PDB entry 8SID | electron microscopy, 2.71 A resolution | chains L and K of the 9 polymer chains in the assembly

== Chain L ==
Protein: Kappa Fab Light Chain
Organism: Mus musculus
Notes: antibody fragment or engineered binder
Sequence (213 residues; row label = number of the first residue in the row):
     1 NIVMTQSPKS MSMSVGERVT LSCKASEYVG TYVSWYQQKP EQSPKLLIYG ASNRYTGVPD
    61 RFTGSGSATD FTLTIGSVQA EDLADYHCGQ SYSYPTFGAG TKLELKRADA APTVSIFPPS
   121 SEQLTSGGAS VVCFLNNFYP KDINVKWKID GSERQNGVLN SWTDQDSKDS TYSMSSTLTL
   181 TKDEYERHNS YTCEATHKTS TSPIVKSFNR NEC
Not modelled in the structure: 107-213
Cystine bridges: Cys23-Cys88

== Chain K ==
Protein: IgG2b Fab Heavy Chain
Organism: Mus musculus
Notes: antibody fragment or engineered binder
Sequence (454 residues; each row starts with the number of its first residue):
     1 EVQLQQSGAE LVKPGASVKL SCTASGFNIK DTYMYWVKQR PEQGLEWIGR IDPANGDTKY
    61 DPKFQGKATI TTDTFSNTAY LQLSSLTSED TAVYYCARKG LRWAMDYWGQ GTSVTVSTAK
   121 TTPPSVYPLA PGCGDTTGSS VTLGCLVKGY FPESVTVTWN SGSLSSSVHT FPALLQSGLY
   181 TMSSSVTVPS STWPSQTVTC SVAHPASSTT VDKKLEPSGP ISTINPCPPC KECHKCPAPN
   241 LEGGPSVFIF PPNIKDVLMI SLTPKVTCVV VDVSEDDPDV QISWFVNNVE VHTAQTQTHR
   301 EDYNSTIRVV STLPIQHQDW MSGKEFKCKV NNKDLPSPIE RTISKIKGLV RAPQVYILPP
   361 PAEQLSRKDV SLTCLVVGFN PGDISVEWTS NGHTEENYKD TAPVLDSDGS YFIYSKLNMK
   421 TSKWEKTDSF SCNVRHEGLK NYYLKKTISR SPGK
Not modelled in the structure: 1, 119-454
Cystine bridges: Cys22-Cys96

== How chain L and chain K interact ==
Contacting residue pairs (30):
  Thr31(L) - Arg102(K)  hydrogen bond
  Tyr32(L) - Arg102(K)
  Ser34(L) - Ala104(K)
  Tyr36(L) - Ala104(K)
  Tyr36(L) - Met105(K)  hydrogen bond (side chain-backbone)
  Gln38(L) - Gln39(K)  hydrogen bond
  Gln38(L) - Tyr95(K)
  Gln42(L) - Tyr95(K)  hydrogen bond (backbone-side chain)
  Ser43(L) - Tyr95(K)
  Ser43(L) - Gly109(K)  hydrogen bond (side chain-backbone)
  Pro44(L) - Trp108(K)
  Leu46(L) - Ala104(K)  hydrophobic
  Leu46(L) - Met105(K)
  Leu46(L) - Asp106(K)
  Tyr49(L) - Arg102(K)
  Tyr49(L) - Ala104(K)  hydrophobic
  Asn53(L) - Arg102(K)
  Tyr55(L) - Leu101(K)  hydrophobic
  Tyr55(L) - Asp106(K)
  Tyr55(L) - Tyr107(K)
  Ser91(L) - Trp103(K)  hydrogen bond (side chain-backbone)
  Tyr94(L) - Trp47(K)  hydrophobic
  Tyr94(L) - Lys59(K)
  Pro95(L) - Tyr35(K)  hydrophobic
  Pro95(L) - Trp47(K)
  Pro95(L) - Met105(K)  hydrophobic
  Phe97(L) - Leu45(K)  hydrophobic
  Phe97(L) - Met105(K)  hydrophobic
  Phe97(L) - Trp108(K)  hydrophobic
  Ala99(L) - Gly44(K)
Interface residues without a listed pair, chain L (21 interface residues in all): Gly50, His87, Gly98, Lys102
Interface residues without a listed pair, chain K (20 interface residues in all): Val37, Glu42, Arg50, Gln110

== Overview ==
21 residues of chain L and 20 residues of chain K are in contact; the contacts include 6 hydrogen bonds. Among
the polar pairs are Thr31(L)-Arg102(K), Tyr36(L)-Met105(K) and Gln38(L)-Gln39(K).
Here chain L is Kappa Fab Light Chain and chain K is IgG2b Fab Heavy Chain, both from Mus musculus. Entry 8SID
(Human GABAA receptor alpha1-beta2-gamma2 subtype in complex with GABA plus dehydroepiandrosterone sulfate)
was determined by electron microscopy, deposited together with 8SGO and 8SI9.
